5D0V - chains K and W of the 28 polymer chains in the assembly; structure by X-ray diffraction, 2.90 A resolution.

== Chain K ==
Protein: Proteasome subunit beta type-5
From: Saccharomyces cerevisiae (strain ATCC 204508 / S288c)
Notes: EC 3.4.25.1
UniProt: P30656 (PSB5_YEAST); residues -5 to 212 here correspond to UniProt positions 70-287 (UniProt number = residue number + 75)
Sequence (218 residues; numbered -5 to 212; the number before each row is that of its first residue; numbers below 1 keep their minus sign (Ile-5 is residue -5)):
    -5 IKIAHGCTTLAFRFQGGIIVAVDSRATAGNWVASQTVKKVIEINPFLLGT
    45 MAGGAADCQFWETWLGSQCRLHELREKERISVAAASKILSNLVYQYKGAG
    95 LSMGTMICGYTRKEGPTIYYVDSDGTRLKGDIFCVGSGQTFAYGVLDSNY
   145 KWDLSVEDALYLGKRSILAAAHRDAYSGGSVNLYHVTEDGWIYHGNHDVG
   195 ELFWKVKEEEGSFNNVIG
Differences from the reference sequence: engineered mutation Cys1 (Thr76 in P30656)
Bound ions: Mg2+: Ala165, Asp168 (shared with Asp204(W) of chain W)
From the paper describing this entry:
  - conformationally variable residues (order/disorder transition, side-chain flip): Cys1, Lys33
  - catalytic residues: Asp17, Lys33
  - catalytic residues: Gly47 (proposed by the authors, not directly observed)
  - mutagenesis - K33A: decreased catalytic activity
  - mutagenesis - D17N: decreased growth
  - mutagenesis - D17N: decreased catalytic activity on Suc-LLVY-AMC

== Chain W ==
Protein: Proteasome subunit beta type-3
From: Saccharomyces cerevisiae (strain ATCC 204508 / S288c)
Notes: EC 3.4.25.1
UniProt: P25451 (PSB3_YEAST); residues 0-204 here correspond to UniProt positions 1-205 (UniProt number = residue number + 1)
Sequence (205 residues; each row starts with the number of its first residue; numbering starts at 0):
     0 MSDPSSINGGIVVAMTGKDCVAIACDLRLGSQSLGVSNKFEKIFHYGHVF
    50 LGITGLATDVTTLNEMFRYKTNLYKLKEERAIEPETFTQLVSSSLYERRF
   100 GPYFVGPVVAGINSKSGKPFIAGFDLIGCIDEAKDFIVSGTASDQLFGMC
   150 ESLYEPNLEPEDLFETISQALLNAADRDALSGWGAVVYIIKKDEVVKRYL
   200 KMRQD
Unresolved in the structure: 0
Bound ions: Mg2+: Asp204 (shared with Ala165(K), Asp168(K) of chain K)
Small-molecule neighbours: CARFILZOMIB, bound form (3BV; N-{(2S)-2-[(morpholin-4-ylacetyl)amino]-4-phenylbutanoyl}-L-leucyl-N-[(2R,3S,4S)-1,3-dihydroxy-2,6-dimethylheptan-4-yl]-L-phenylalaninamide): Ser4, Arg98, Asp124, Leu125, Ile126, Cys128, Asp130

== Chain K / chain W interface ==
Residue-residue contacts (47):
  Arg19(K) - Asp204(W)  salt bridge
  Asn24(K) - Ser5(W)
  Asn24(K) - Asp177(W)
  Asn24(K) - Ala178(W)  hydrogen bond (backbone-backbone)
  Asn24(K) - Leu179(W)
  Trp25(K) - Gln144(W)
  Trp25(K) - Arg176(W)
  Val26(K) - Asp175(W)
  Val26(K) - Arg176(W)  hydrogen bond (backbone-backbone)
  Val26(K) - Asp177(W)
  Val26(K) - Ala178(W)
  Ala27(K) - Arg176(W)  hydrogen bond (backbone-side chain)
  Ser28(K) - Arg176(W)
  Gln29(K) - Asp175(W)  hydrogen bond (side chain-backbone)
  Gln29(K) - Arg202(W)
  Phe135(K) - Leu33(W)  hydrophobic
  Ala165(K) - Asp204(W)
  His166(K) - Asn37(W)
  His166(K) - Trp182(W)  hydrogen bond (backbone-side chain)
  His166(K) - Gln203(W)  hydrogen bond (side chain-backbone)
  Arg167(K) - Ser32(W)
  Arg167(K) - Leu33(W)
  Arg167(K) - Gly34(W)  hydrogen bond (side chain-backbone)
  Arg167(K) - Val35(W)  hydrogen bond (side chain-backbone)
  Arg167(K) - Trp182(W)
  Asp168(K) - Ser32(W)
  Ala169(K) - Arg27(W)
  Ala169(K) - Ser32(W)  hydrogen bond (backbone-backbone)
  Ala169(K) - Ala178(W)
  Tyr170(K) - Ser32(W)
  Tyr170(K) - Ala178(W)  hydrophobic
  Tyr170(K) - Leu179(W)
  Ser171(K) - Asp204(W)
  Gly172(K) - Asp204(W)
  Gly173(K) - Arg202(W)  hydrogen bond (backbone-side chain)
  Gly173(K) - Asp204(W)  hydrogen bond (backbone-side chain)
  Asp192(K) - Arg202(W)  salt bridge
  Val193(K) - Asp204(W)
  Gly194(K) - Arg202(W)
  Phe197(K) - Gln203(W)
  Trp198(K) - Lys200(W)
  Trp198(K) - Met201(W)
  Trp198(K) - Gln203(W)
  Asn209(K) - Asn37(W)
  Asn209(K) - Lys38(W)  hydrogen bond (backbone-side chain)
  Val210(K) - Asn37(W)
  Val210(K) - Gln203(W)
Other interface residues (no listed pair), chain K (25 interface residues in all): Ile211
Other interface residues (no listed pair), chain W (22 interface residues in all): Gln31, Thr140

== Summary ==
25 residues of chain K face 22 of chain W across their interface; the contacts include 12 hydrogen bonds and 2
salt bridges. Polar contacts include Arg19(K)-Asp204(W), Asp192(K)-Arg202(W) and Ala27(K)-Arg176(W). Bound to
chain W: CARFILZOMIB, bound form. The paper reports catalytic residues Asp17(K), Lys33(K) and Gly47(K); K33A
of chain K reduces catalytic activity.
Chain K is Proteasome subunit beta type-5 and chain W is Proteasome subunit beta type-3, both from
Saccharomyces cerevisiae (strain ATCC 204508 / S288c); the structure, Yeast 20S proteasome beta5-T1C mutant in
complex with Carfilzomib, was determined by X-ray diffraction (same publication as 5CZ4, 5CZ5, 5CZ6, 5CZ7,
5CZ8, 5CZ9 and 16 further entries).
